PDB entry 4ZSO | X-ray diffraction, 2.50 A resolution | chains A and E of the 3 polymer chains in the assembly

# Chain A
Molecule: Antibody Light Chain
Source organism: Homo sapiens
Notes: antibody fragment or engineered binder
Amino-acid sequence (214 residues; each row starts with the number of its first residue; numbering starts at 0):
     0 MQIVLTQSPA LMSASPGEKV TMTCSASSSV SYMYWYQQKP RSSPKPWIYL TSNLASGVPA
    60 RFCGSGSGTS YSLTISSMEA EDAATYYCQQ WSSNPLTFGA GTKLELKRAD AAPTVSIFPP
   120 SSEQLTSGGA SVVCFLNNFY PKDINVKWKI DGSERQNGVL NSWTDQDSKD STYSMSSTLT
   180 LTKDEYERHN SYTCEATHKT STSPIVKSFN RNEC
Disulfides: Cys-23/Cys-87, Cys-133/Cys-193

# Chain E
Molecule: Natural cytotoxicity triggering receptor 3 ligand 1
Source organism: Homo sapiens
UniProtKB: Q68D85 (NR3L1_HUMAN); numbering as in UniProt (aligned over 25-262)
Amino-acid sequence (253 residues; numbered 19 to 271; the number before each row is that of its first residue):
    19 ADLGSMDLKV EMMAGGTQIT PLNDNVTIFC NIFYSQPLNI TSMGITWFWK SLTFDKEVKV
    79 FEFFGDHQEA FRPGAIVSPW RLKSGDASLR LPGIQLEEAG EYRCEVVVTP LKAQGTVQLE
   139 VVASPASRLL LDQVGMKENE DKYMCESSGF YPEAINITWE KQTQKFPHPI EISEDVITGP
   199 TIKNMDGTFN VTSCLKLNSS QEDPGTVYQC VVRHASLHTP LRSNFTLTAA RHSLSETEKT
   259 DNFSAAAHHH HHH
Not modelled in the structure: 19-22, 151-157, 247-271
Sequence notes: expression tag (19-24, 263-271)
Disulfides: Cys-48/Cys-122, Cys-163/Cys-228
Covalent attachments: glycan linked to Asn-43; N-acetylglucosamine (NAG) linked to Asn-208
Swiss-Prot annotation at these positions:
  - region (Interaction with NCR3): Thr-59 to Gly-62, Thr-127 to Lys-130
  - glycosylation (N-linked (GlcNAc...) asparagine): Asn-43, Asn-57, Asn-174, Asn-208, Asn-216, Asn-242, Asn-260

# How chain A and chain E interact
Contacting residue pairs - 9 pairs, chain A then chain E:
  Tyr-31(A) with Lys-74(E); Glu-75(E), hydrogen bond (side chain-backbone); Val-76(E), hydrophobic
  Tyr-48(A) with Phe-72(E)
  Leu-49(A) with Lys-74(E), hydrogen bond (backbone-side chain)
  Ser-51(A) with Lys-74(E), hydrogen bond
  Asn-52(A) with Phe-72(E); Lys-74(E), hydrogen bond
  Asn-93(A) with Glu-87(E)

# Summary
The interface between chain A and chain E involves 6 residues on one side and 5 on the other, with 4 hydrogen
bonds. Polar pairs include Tyr-31(A)/Glu-75(E), Leu-49(A)/Lys-74(E) and Ser-51(A)/Lys-74(E). Covalently linked
N-acetylglucosamine: at Asn-208(E).
Here chain A is Antibody Light Chain and chain E is Natural cytotoxicity triggering receptor 3 ligand 1, both
from Homo sapiens. Entry 4ZSO (Crystal structure of a complex between B7-H6, a tumor cell ligand for natural
cytotoxicity receptor NKp30 ...) was determined by X-ray diffraction.
